Entry 3I6I (X-ray diffraction, 1.75 A resolution); this record covers chain A.

[Chain A]
Name: Putative leucoanthocyanidin reductase 1
From: Vitis vinifera
Notes: EC 1.17.1.3
UniProt: Q4W2K4 (Q4W2K4_VITVI); residue numbers follow UniProt; this construct covers 1-346
Amino-acid sequence (346 residues; numbered 1 to 346; the number before each row is that of its first residue):
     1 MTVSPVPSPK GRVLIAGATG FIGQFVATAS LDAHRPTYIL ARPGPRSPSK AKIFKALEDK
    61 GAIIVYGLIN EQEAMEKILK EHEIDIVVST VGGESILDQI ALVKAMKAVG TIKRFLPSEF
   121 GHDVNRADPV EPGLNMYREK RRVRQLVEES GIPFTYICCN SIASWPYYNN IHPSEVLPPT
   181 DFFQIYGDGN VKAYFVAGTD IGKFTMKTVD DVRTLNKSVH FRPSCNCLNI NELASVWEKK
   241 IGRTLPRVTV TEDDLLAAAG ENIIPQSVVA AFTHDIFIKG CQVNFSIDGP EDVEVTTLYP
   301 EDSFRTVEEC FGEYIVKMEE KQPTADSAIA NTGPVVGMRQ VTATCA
Not modelled in the structure: 1-10, 171-175, 318-346
Residues lining bound ligands: NADPH (NDP; NADPH dihydro-nicotinamide-adenine-dinucleotide phosphate): Gly17, Ala18, Thr19, Gly20, Phe21, Ile22, Leu40, Arg42, Gly67, Leu68, Ile69, Asn70, Thr90, Val91, Gly92, Gly93, Glu94, Ser95, Ile96, Asp98, Ser118, Glu119, Phe120, Gly121, Met136, Lys140, Cys159, Asn160, Ser161, Ile162

[Overview]
Chain A binds NADPH.
Chain A is Putative leucoanthocyanidin reductase 1 (Vitis vinifera); the structure, Structure of the binary
complex leucoanthocyanidin reductase - NADPH from vitis vinifera, was determined by X-ray diffraction together
with 3I52, 3I5M and 3I6Q from the same study.
